2H2A - chains A and B; structure by X-ray diffraction, 2.10 A resolution.

== Chain A (and B) ==
Molecule: Probable nicotinate-nucleotide adenylyltransferase
Organism: Staphylococcus aureus
Notes: EC 2.7.7.18; chain B of this document is another copy of the same molecule, construct and numbering; everything in this record applies to it too
UniProtKB: Q5HFG7 (NADD_STAAC); residue numbers follow UniProt; this construct covers 1-189
Amino-acid sequence (189 residues; numbered 1 to 189; the number before each row is that of its first residue):
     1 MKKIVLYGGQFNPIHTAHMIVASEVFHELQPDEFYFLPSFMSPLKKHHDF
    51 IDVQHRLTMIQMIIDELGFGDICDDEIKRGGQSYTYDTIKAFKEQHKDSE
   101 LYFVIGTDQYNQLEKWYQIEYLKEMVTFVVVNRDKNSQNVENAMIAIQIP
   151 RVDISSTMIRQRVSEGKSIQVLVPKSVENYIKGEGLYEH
Modified positions: Cys73 (s-oxy cysteine; CSX)
Sequence notes: modified residue (73)
Bound ions: Ca2+: Asp71 (together with glycerol)
Ligand contacts: nicotinic acid adenine dinucleotide (DND): Tyr7, Gly8, Gly9, Gln10, Phe11, His15, Ala17, His18, Val21, Ser39, Ser42, Pro43, Leu44, Lys45, Ser83, Tyr84, Thr85, Phe103, Val104, Ile105, Gly106, Asp108, Gln109, Trp116, Tyr117, Val131, Asn132, Arg133, Ile149, Val152, Ile154

== Chain A / chain B interface ==
Pairs across the interface - 39 pairs, chain A then chain B:
  Met19(A) - Val171(B)
  Ile20(A) - Val171(B)  hydrophobic
  Ser23(A) - Gln170(B)  hydrogen bond
  Glu24(A) - Arg162(B)  salt bridge
  His27(A) - Ser168(B)
  His27(A) - Gln170(B)
  Glu28(A) - Lys167(B)  salt bridge
  Glu66(A) - Lys175(B)  hydrogen bond (backbone-side chain)
  Leu67(A) - Gln170(B)  hydrogen bond (backbone-side chain)
  Phe69(A) - Gln170(B)
  Asn136(A) - Arg151(B)  hydrogen bond
  Asn136(A) - Asp153(B)  hydrogen bond
  Pro150(A) - Asp153(B)
  Pro150(A) - Met158(B)  hydrophobic
  Pro150(A) - Arg162(B)
  Pro150(A) - Leu172(B)  hydrophobic
  Arg151(A) - Asn136(B)
  Arg151(A) - Arg151(B)
  Arg151(A) - Val152(B)
  Arg151(A) - Asp153(B)  hydrogen bond (backbone-backbone)
  Val152(A) - Arg151(B)
  Val152(A) - Val152(B)  hydrophobic
  Asp153(A) - Asn136(B)  hydrogen bond
  Asp153(A) - Pro150(B)
  Asp153(A) - Arg151(B)  hydrogen bond (backbone-backbone)
  Met158(A) - Pro150(B)  hydrophobic
  Arg162(A) - Glu24(B)  salt bridge
  Arg162(A) - Pro150(B)
  Ser168(A) - His27(B)
  Gln170(A) - Ser23(B)  hydrogen bond
  Gln170(A) - His27(B)
  Gln170(A) - Leu67(B)  hydrogen bond (side chain-backbone)
  Gln170(A) - Phe69(B)
  Val171(A) - Met19(B)
  Val171(A) - Ile20(B)  hydrophobic
  Val171(A) - Leu67(B)  hydrophobic
  Leu172(A) - Pro150(B)  hydrophobic
  Lys175(A) - Asp65(B)
  Lys175(A) - Glu66(B)  hydrogen bond (side chain-backbone)
Also at the interface, not in a pair above, chain A (25 interface residues in all): Thr16, Asp65, Ile154, Lys167
Also at the interface, not in a pair above, chain B (25 interface residues in all): Thr16, Glu28, Ile154

== In short ==
The chain A/chain B interface involves 25 residues from each chain; the contacts include 11 hydrogen bonds and
3 salt bridges. Polar pairs include Glu24(A)-Arg162(B), Glu28(A)-Lys167(B) and Ser23(A)-Gln170(B). Bound to
chain A: nicotinic acid adenine dinucleotide.
Both chains are Probable nicotinate-nucleotide adenylyltransferase (Staphylococcus aureus). Entry 2H2A
(Crystal structure of Nicotinic acid mononucleotide adenylyltransferase from Staphylococcus aureus: product
bound form 2) was determined by X-ray diffraction, deposited together with 2H29.
